5EWY - chain A; structure by X-ray diffraction, 1.40 A resolution.

Chain A:
Name: Putative ADP-Ribosyltransferase Scabin
Source organism: Streptomyces scabiei 87.22
Notes: EC 2.4.2.31
UniProt: C9Z6T8 (C9Z6T8_STRSW); numbering as in UniProt (aligned over 1-200)
Amino-acid sequence (200 residues; each row starts with the number of its first residue):
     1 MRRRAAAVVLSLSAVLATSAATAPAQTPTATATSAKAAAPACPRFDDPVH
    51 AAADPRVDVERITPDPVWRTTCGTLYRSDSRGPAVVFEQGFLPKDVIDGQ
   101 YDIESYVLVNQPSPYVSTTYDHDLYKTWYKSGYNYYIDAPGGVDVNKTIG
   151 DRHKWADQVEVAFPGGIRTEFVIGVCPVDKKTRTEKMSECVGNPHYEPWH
Disordered / not traced: 1-35
Disulfide bonds: Cys42-Cys72, Cys176-Cys190
Residues lining bound ligands: 5TQ (4-(8-fluoranyl-6-oxidanylidene-1,3,4,5-tetrahydrobenzo[c][1,6]naphthyridin-2-yl)butanoic acid): Tyr76, Arg77, Ser78, Lys94, Asn110, Ser117, Thr118, Thr119, Leu124, Trp128, Gln158, Glu160
What the authors report for this chain:
  - conformationally variable residues (side-chain flip): Gln158
  - catalytic residues: Gln158, Glu160 (proposed by the authors, not directly observed)
  - binding site for 5TQ: Arg77, Ser78, Lys94, Asn110, Ser117, Thr119, Leu124
  - mutagenesis - Q158A/E160A (300-fold): decreased catalytic activity
  - mutagenesis - Q158A/E160A (86 +/- 7 mum): unchanged binding to NAD+
  - mutagenesis - Q158A/E160A: increased stability

Overview:
Chain A binds compound 5TQ. From the paper: catalytic residues Gln158 and Glu160; Q158A/E160A reduce catalytic
activity.
Chain A is Putative ADP-Ribosyltransferase Scabin (Streptomyces scabiei 87.22); the structure, Scabin toxin
from Streptomyces Scabies in complex with inhibitor P6E, was determined by X-ray diffraction, deposited
together with 5DAZ and 5EWK.
